Entry 7YK5 (electron microscopy, 2.00 A resolution); this record covers chains A and P of the 28 polymer chains in the assembly.

== Chain A ==
Protein: Ribulose bisphosphate carboxylase large chain
Source organism: Phaeodactylum tricornutum
Notes: EC 4.1.1.39
UniProtKB: E9PAI6 (E9PAI6_PHATR); numbering as in UniProt (aligned over 1-490)
Chain sequence (490 residues; each row starts with the number of its first residue):
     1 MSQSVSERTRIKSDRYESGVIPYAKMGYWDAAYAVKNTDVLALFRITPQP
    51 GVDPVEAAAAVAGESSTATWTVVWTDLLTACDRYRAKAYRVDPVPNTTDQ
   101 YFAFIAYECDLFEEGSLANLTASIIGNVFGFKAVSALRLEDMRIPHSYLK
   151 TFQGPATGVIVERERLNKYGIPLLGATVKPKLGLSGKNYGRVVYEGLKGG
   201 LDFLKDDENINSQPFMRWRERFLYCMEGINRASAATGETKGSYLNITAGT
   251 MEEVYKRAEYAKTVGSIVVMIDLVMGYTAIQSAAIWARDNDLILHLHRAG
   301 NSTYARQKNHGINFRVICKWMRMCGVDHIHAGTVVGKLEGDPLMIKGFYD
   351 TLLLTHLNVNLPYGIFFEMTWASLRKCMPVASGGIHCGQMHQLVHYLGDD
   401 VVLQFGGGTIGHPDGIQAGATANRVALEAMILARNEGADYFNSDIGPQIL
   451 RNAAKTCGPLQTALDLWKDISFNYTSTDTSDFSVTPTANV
Not modelled in the structure: 1-3, 485-490
Modified positions: Pro48, Pro155 (4-hydroxyproline; HYP); Cys109 (S-hydroxycysteine; CSO); Lys150, Lys198 (4-hydroxy-lysine; LYO); Leu174 (beta-hydroxyleucine; HLU); Lys205 (lysine nz-carboxylic acid; KCX); Lys346 (N-trimethyllysine; M3L)
Ligand contacts:
  - 2-carboxyarabinitol-1,5-diphosphate (CAP), molecule 1: Glu64, Thr69, Trp70, Asn127
  - 2-carboxyarabinitol-1,5-diphosphate (CAP), molecule 2: Thr177, Lys179, Lys181, Lys205, Asp207, Glu208, His297, Arg298, His330, Lys337, Leu338, Ser382, Gly383, Gly384, Phe405, Gly406, Gly407

== Chain P ==
Protein: Multifunctional fusion protein
Source organism: Phaeodactylum tricornutum
UniProtKB: A0A6B9XNC0 (A0A6B9XNC0_PHATR); numbering as in UniProt (aligned over 1-139)
Chain sequence (139 residues; each row starts with the number of its first residue):
     1 MRLTQGCFSFLPDLTDQQIEKQIAYCITKGWAMNVEWTDDPHPRNSYWEL
    51 WGLPLFDVKDPASVMFELREARKSCAAGYIRINAFNAAYGTESCVMSFIV
   101 NRPSNEPGFYLERQELEGRRIAYTTKSYSVQANPEGGRY

== How chain A and chain P interact ==
Residue-residue contacts (19; chain A residue first):
  Val5(A) - Trp51(P)
  Val5(A) - Gly52(P)
  Val5(A) - Glu67(P)
  Arg8(A) - Trp51(P)
  Arg8(A) - Phe66(P)
  Arg8(A) - Glu67(P)  salt bridge
  Arg8(A) - Glu70(P)
  Thr9(A) - Gly52(P)
  Thr9(A) - Leu53(P)  hydrogen bond (side chain-backbone)
  Ile11(A) - Phe56(P)  hydrophobic
  Trp74(A) - Leu53(P)  hydrophobic
  Leu77(A) - Phe56(P)  hydrophobic
  Leu77(A) - Ala87(P)
  Leu78(A) - Phe85(P)
  Thr79(A) - Glu92(P)
  Ala80(A) - Ala87(P)
  Ala80(A) - Glu92(P)  hydrogen bond (backbone-side chain)
  Arg83(A) - Tyr89(P)
  Tyr84(A) - Glu92(P)  hydrogen bond
Also at the interface, not in a pair above, chain A (12 interface residues in all): Asp110
Also at the interface, not in a pair above, chain P (13 interface residues in all): Pro54, Leu55

== In short ==
12 residues of chain A and 13 residues of chain P are in contact, with 3 hydrogen bonds and 1 salt bridge.
Polar pairs include Arg8(A)-Glu67(P), Thr9(A)-Leu53(P) and Ala80(A)-Glu92(P). Bound to chain A:
2-carboxyarabinitol-1,5-diphosphate.
Here chain A is Ribulose bisphosphate carboxylase large chain and chain P is Multifunctional fusion protein,
both from Phaeodactylum tricornutum. Entry 7YK5 (Rubisco from Phaeodactylum tricornutum bound to
PYCO1(452-592)) was determined by electron microscopy.
